4LJD - chains A and C of the 4 polymer chains in the assembly; structure by X-ray diffraction, 2.50 A resolution.

[Chain A]
Molecule: Green to red photoconvertible GPF-like protein EosFP
Source organism: Lobophyllia hemprichii
UniProtKB: Q5S6Z9 (Q5S6Z9_LOBHE); aligned to UniProt positions 1-223 over residues 1-223
Amino-acid sequence (227 residues; numbered -5 to 223; 2 numbers in that range are skipped by the numbering (no residue carries them; nothing is unmodelled there); the number before each row is that of its first residue; numbers below 1 keep their minus sign (His-5 is residue -5)):
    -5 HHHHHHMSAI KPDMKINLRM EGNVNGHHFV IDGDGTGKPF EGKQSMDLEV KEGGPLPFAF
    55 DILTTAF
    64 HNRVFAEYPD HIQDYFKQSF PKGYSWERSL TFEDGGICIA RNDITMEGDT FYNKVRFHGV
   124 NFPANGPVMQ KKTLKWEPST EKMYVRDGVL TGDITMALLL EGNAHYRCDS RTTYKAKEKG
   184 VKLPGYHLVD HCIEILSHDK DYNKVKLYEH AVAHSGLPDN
Disordered / not traced: -5 to 0
Construct notes: expression tag (-5 to 0); chromophore (64, 64, 64); engineered mutation Ser173 (Phe in Q5S6Z9), Leu191 (Phe in Q5S6Z9)
Modified positions: His64 (circularized tri-peptide chromophore; CR8); Met159 (s-oxymethionine; MHO); Cys171 (s-oxy cysteine; CSX)
Covalently attached groups: covalent link Phe61-His64
Ligand contacts: sulfite ion (SO3): Cys195, Ile196, Glu197, Tyr211

[Chain C]
Molecule: Green to red photoconvertible GPF-like protein EosFP
Source organism: Lobophyllia hemprichii
UniProtKB: Q5S6Z9 (Q5S6Z9_LOBHE); aligned to UniProt positions 2-223 over residues 2-223
Amino-acid sequence (227 residues; each row starts with the number of its first residue; note: 2 numbers in that range are skipped by the numbering (no residue carries them; nothing is unmodelled there); numbers below 1 keep their minus sign (His-5 is residue -5)):
    -5 HHHHHHMSAI KPDMKINLRM EGNVNGHHFV IDGDGTGKPF EGKQSMDLEV KEGGPLPFAF
    55 DILTTAF
    64 HNRVFAEYPD HIQDYFKQSF PKGYSWERSL TFEDGGICIA RNDITMEGDT FYNKVRFHGV
   124 NFPANGPVMQ KKTLKWEPST EKMYVRDGVL TGDITMALLL EGNAHYRCDS RTTYKAKEKG
   184 VKLPGYHLVD HCIEILSHDK DYNKVKLYEH AVAHSGLPDN
Disordered / not traced: -5 to -2
Construct notes: expression tag (-5 to 1); chromophore (64, 64, 64); engineered mutation Ser173 (Phe in Q5S6Z9), Leu191 (Phe in Q5S6Z9)
Modified positions: His64 (circularized tri-peptide chromophore; CR8); Cys171 (s-oxy cysteine; CSX)
Covalently attached groups: covalent link Phe61-His64
Ligand contacts: sulfite ion (SO3): Cys195, Glu197, Tyr211, His213

[Chain A / chain C interface]
Contacting residue pairs (45):
  Asn17(A) - Arg104(C)
  Asn19(A) - Glu90(C)
  Asn19(A) - Arg104(C)
  Gly20(A) - Glu90(C)  hydrogen bond (backbone-side chain)
  Gly20(A) - Arg104(C)
  Glu90(A) - Asn19(C)
  Glu90(A) - Gly20(C)  hydrogen bond (side chain-backbone)
  Glu90(A) - Val123(C)
  Glu90(A) - Asn124(C)  hydrogen bond (side chain-backbone)
  Arg91(A) - Val123(C)
  Ser92(A) - Ile100(C)
  Ser92(A) - Asn124(C)  hydrogen bond
  Thr94(A) - Ile100(C)
  Gly98(A) - Arg174(C)
  Ile100(A) - Ser92(C)
  Ile100(A) - Ile100(C)  hydrophobic
  Ile102(A) - Ile100(C)
  Ile102(A) - Ile102(C)  hydrophobic
  Ile102(A) - His121(C)
  Ile102(A) - Val123(C)  hydrophobic
  Arg104(A) - Asn17(C)  hydrogen bond (side chain-backbone)
  Arg104(A) - Val18(C)
  Arg104(A) - Gly20(C)
  Arg104(A) - His121(C)  hydrogen bond
  Arg104(A) - Gly122(C)  hydrogen bond (side chain-backbone)
  His121(A) - Ile102(C)
  His121(A) - Arg104(C)
  His121(A) - His121(C)
  Gly122(A) - Arg104(C)  hydrogen bond (backbone-side chain)
  Val123(A) - Glu90(C)
  Val123(A) - Arg91(C)
  Val123(A) - Ile102(C)  hydrophobic
  Val123(A) - Arg104(C)
  Asn124(A) - Glu90(C)  hydrogen bond (backbone-side chain)
  Asn124(A) - Ser92(C)
  Asn124(A) - Arg174(C)  hydrogen bond (side chain-backbone)
  Asn124(A) - Thr176(C)  hydrogen bond
  Pro126(A) - Asp150(C)
  Asn128(A) - Asp150(C)  hydrogen bond
  Asp150(A) - Pro126(C)
  Asp150(A) - Ala127(C)
  Asp150(A) - Asn128(C)  hydrogen bond
  Arg174(A) - Asn124(C)  hydrogen bond (backbone-side chain)
  Thr176(A) - Asn124(C)  hydrogen bond
  Lys178(A) - Asn19(C)
Other interface residues (no listed pair), chain A (23 interface residues in all): Val18, His22
Other interface residues (no listed pair), chain C (28 interface residues in all): Thr94, Asp97, Gly98, Ala103, Lys117, Gly129, Thr175, Lys178

[Summary]
The interface between chain A and chain C involves 23 residues on one side and 28 on the other, with 15
hydrogen bonds. Among the polar pairs are Gly20(A)-Glu90(C), Glu90(A)-Gly20(C) and Glu90(A)-Asn124(C). Chain A
binds sulfite ion. Chain C binds sulfite ion.
Here chain A is Green to red photoconvertible GPF-like protein EosFP and chain C is Green to red
photoconvertible GPF-like protein EosFP, both from Lobophyllia hemprichii. Entry 4LJD (Structure of a
photobleached state of IrisFP under low intensity laser-light) was determined by X-ray diffraction, deposited
together with 4LJB and 4LJC.
